Entry 1R0B (X-ray diffraction, 2.90 A resolution); this record covers chains H and K of the 12 polymer chains in the assembly.

# Chain H (and K)
Molecule: Aspartate carbamoyltransferase regulatory chain
Source organism: Escherichia coli
Notes: chain K of this document is another copy of the same molecule, construct and numbering; everything in this record applies to it too
UniProt: P0A7F3 (PYRI_ECOLI); aligned to UniProt positions 1-153 over residues 1-153 (the alignment contains insertions or deletions, so no single offset holds)
Sequence (153 residues; row label = number of the first residue in the row):
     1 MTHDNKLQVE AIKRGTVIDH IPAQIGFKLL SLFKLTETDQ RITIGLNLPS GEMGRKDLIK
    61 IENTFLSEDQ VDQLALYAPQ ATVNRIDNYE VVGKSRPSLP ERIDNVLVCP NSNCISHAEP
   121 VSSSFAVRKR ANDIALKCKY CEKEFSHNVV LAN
Bound ions: Zn2+: Cys-109, Cys-114, Cys-138, Cys-141
UniProt features mapped onto this chain:
  - binding site (Zn(2+)): Cys-109, Cys-114, Cys-138, Cys-141

# Interface between chain H and chain K
Residue-residue contacts (46):
  Lys-6(H) / Glu-10(K)  salt bridge
  Leu-7(H) / Glu-10(K)
  Leu-7(H) / Arg-41(K)
  Gln-8(H) / Glu-10(K)
  Gln-8(H) / Ala-11(K)  hydrogen bond (side chain-backbone)
  Gln-8(H) / Arg-41(K)
  Gln-24(H) / Thr-36(K)  hydrogen bond (side chain-backbone)
  Gln-24(H) / Glu-37(K)
  Gln-24(H) / Thr-38(K)
  Phe-27(H) / Phe-27(K)  hydrophobic
  Phe-27(H) / Ser-31(K)
  Phe-27(H) / Thr-36(K)
  Ser-31(H) / Phe-27(K)
  Thr-36(H) / Gln-24(K)  hydrogen bond (backbone-side chain)
  Thr-36(H) / Phe-27(K)
  Thr-36(H) / Leu-46(K)
  Glu-37(H) / Gln-24(K)
  Thr-38(H) / Gln-24(K)  hydrogen bond (backbone-side chain)
  Thr-38(H) / Asn-47(K)  hydrogen bond (backbone-side chain)
  Asp-39(H) / Asn-47(K)
  Asp-39(H) / Arg-55(K)  salt bridge
  Gln-40(H) / Asn-47(K)  hydrogen bond (backbone-side chain)
  Arg-41(H) / Gln-8(K)
  Arg-41(H) / Leu-46(K)
  Arg-41(H) / Asn-47(K)
  Arg-41(H) / Leu-48(K)
  Arg-41(H) / Pro-49(K)
  Ile-42(H) / Ile-44(K)
  Ile-42(H) / Gly-45(K)
  Ile-42(H) / Leu-46(K)  hydrogen bond (backbone-backbone)
  Thr-43(H) / Gln-8(K)
  Thr-43(H) / Ile-44(K)
  Ile-44(H) / Ile-42(K)
  Ile-44(H) / Thr-43(K)
  Ile-44(H) / Ile-44(K)  hydrogen bond (backbone-backbone)
  Ile-44(H) / Leu-46(K)  hydrophobic
  Gly-45(H) / Ile-42(K)
  Leu-46(H) / Thr-36(K)
  Leu-46(H) / Arg-41(K)
  Leu-46(H) / Ile-42(K)  hydrogen bond (backbone-backbone)
  Leu-46(H) / Ile-44(K)  hydrophobic
  Asn-47(H) / Thr-38(K)  hydrogen bond (side chain-backbone)
  Asn-47(H) / Asp-39(K)
  Asn-47(H) / Gln-40(K)
  Asn-47(H) / Arg-41(K)
  Leu-48(H) / Arg-41(K)
Interface residues without a listed pair, chain H (21 interface residues in all): Leu-30, Pro-49
Interface residues without a listed pair, chain K (26 interface residues in all): Lys-6, Leu-7, Ile-12, Leu-30, Glu-62

# Summary
21 residues of chain H and 26 residues of chain K are in contact; the contacts include 10 hydrogen bonds and 2
salt bridges. Polar contacts include Lys-6(H)/Glu-10(K), Asp-39(H)/Arg-55(K) and Gln-8(H)/Ala-11(K). UniProt
lists 4 Zn2+-binding residues on chain H.
Both chains are Aspartate carbamoyltransferase regulatory chain (Escherichia coli). Entry 1R0B (Aspartate
Transcarbamylase (ATCase) of Escherichia coli: A New Crystalline R State Bound to PALA, or to ...) was
determined by X-ray diffraction (same publication as 1Q95).
